PDB entry 9DA2 | X-ray diffraction, 1.13 A resolution | chains A and B

== Chain A (and B) ==
Protein: 5-hydroxymethyl-dUMP N-hydrolase
Organism: Homo sapiens
Notes: EC 3.2.2.-; chain B of this document is another copy of the same molecule, construct and numbering; everything in this record applies to it too
UniProt: O43598 (DNPH1_HUMAN); residue numbers follow UniProt; this construct covers 20-162
Amino-acid sequence (145 residues; row label = number of the first residue in the row):
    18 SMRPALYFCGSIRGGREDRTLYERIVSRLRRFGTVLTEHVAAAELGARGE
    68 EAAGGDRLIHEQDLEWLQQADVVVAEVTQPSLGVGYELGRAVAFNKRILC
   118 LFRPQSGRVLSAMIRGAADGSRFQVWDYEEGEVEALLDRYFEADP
Unresolved in the structure: 18-19, 55-70, 160-162 (chain B: 18-20, 54-70, 160-162)
Construct notes: expression tag (18-19)
Ligand contacts:
  - A1BBC (1-(2-deoxy-2-fluoro-5-O-phosphono-beta-D-arabinofuranosyl)-5-(hydroxymethyl)pyrimidine-2,4(1H,3H)-dione), molecule 1: Phe25, Cys26, Gly27, Ser28, Ile29, Arg30, Gly31, Ile76, Asp80, Ser98, Leu99, Gly100, Val101, Glu104
  - A1BBC, molecule 2: Ser128, Ala129, Met130
Swiss-Prot annotation at these positions:
  - binding site (5-hydroxymethyl-dUMP): Gly27, Ile29, Arg30, Gly31, Ser98, Gly100, Glu104, Ser128
  - modified residue (Phosphoserine): Ser28, Ser98, Ser123, Ser128, Ser138

== Chain A / chain B interface ==
Pairs across the interface (63):
  Arg30(A) - Val126(B)
  Arg30(A) - Leu127(B)  hydrogen bond (side chain-backbone)
  Arg30(A) - Ser128(B)
  Arg30(A) - Ala129(B)
  Asp73(A) - Ala129(B)
  Asp73(A) - Arg132(B)
  Asp73(A) - Gly133(B)
  Arg74(A) - Gly133(B)  hydrogen bond (side chain-backbone)
  Arg74(A) - Ala134(B)
  Arg74(A) - Ala135(B)  hydrogen bond (side chain-backbone)
  Ile76(A) - Ala129(B)  hydrophobic
  His77(A) - Met130(B)
  His77(A) - Gly133(B)
  His77(A) - Ala134(B)
  Asp80(A) - Met130(B)
  Val94(A) - Leu99(B)
  Pro97(A) - Pro97(B)
  Ser98(A) - Ser98(B)
  Ser98(A) - Leu99(B)
  Leu99(A) - Val94(B)
  Leu99(A) - Ser98(B)
  Leu99(A) - Val101(B)  hydrophobic
  Leu99(A) - Gly102(B)
  Leu99(A) - Leu127(B)  hydrophobic
  Leu99(A) - Ile131(B)  hydrophobic
  Gly100(A) - Ser128(B)  hydrogen bond (backbone-side chain)
  Gly100(A) - Met130(B)
  Val101(A) - Leu99(B)  hydrophobic
  Gly102(A) - Leu99(B)
  Gly102(A) - Gly102(B)
  Gly102(A) - Tyr103(B)  hydrogen bond (backbone-backbone)
  Tyr103(A) - Gly102(B)  hydrogen bond (backbone-backbone)
  Tyr103(A) - Tyr103(B)
  Tyr103(A) - Gly106(B)
  Tyr103(A) - Met130(B)  hydrophobic
  Tyr103(A) - Ala134(B)
  Gly106(A) - Tyr103(B)
  Gly106(A) - Arg107(B)
  Arg107(A) - Gly106(B)
  Arg107(A) - Val109(B)
  Val109(A) - Arg107(B)
  Ala110(A) - Ala110(B)  hydrophobic
  Val126(A) - Arg30(B)
  Leu127(A) - Arg30(B)  hydrogen bond (backbone-side chain)
  Leu127(A) - Leu99(B)  hydrophobic
  Ser128(A) - Arg30(B)
  Ser128(A) - Gly100(B)  hydrogen bond (side chain-backbone)
  Ala129(A) - Arg30(B)
  Ala129(A) - Asp73(B)
  Met130(A) - His77(B)
  Met130(A) - Asp80(B)
  Met130(A) - Gly100(B)
  Met130(A) - Tyr103(B)  hydrophobic
  Ile131(A) - Leu99(B)  hydrophobic
  Ile131(A) - Tyr103(B)  hydrophobic
  Arg132(A) - Asp73(B)
  Gly133(A) - Asp73(B)
  Gly133(A) - Arg74(B)  hydrogen bond (backbone-side chain)
  Gly133(A) - His77(B)
  Ala134(A) - Arg74(B)  hydrogen bond (backbone-side chain)
  Ala134(A) - His77(B)
  Ala134(A) - Tyr103(B)
  Ala135(A) - Arg74(B)  hydrogen bond (backbone-side chain)
Interface residues without a listed pair, chain A (34 interface residues in all): Gly31, Leu81, Gln96, Glu104, Leu105, Asp136
Interface residues without a listed pair, chain B (32 interface residues in all): Gly31, Ile76, Gln96, Glu104, Leu105

== Overview ==
34 residues of chain A face 32 of chain B across their interface, with 11 hydrogen bonds. Polar pairs include
Arg30(A)-Leu127(B), Arg74(A)-Gly133(B) and Arg74(A)-Ala135(B). Chain A binds compound A1BBC. Curated
annotation (UniProt) lists 8 residues binding 5-hydroxymethyl-dUMP on chain A.
Both chains are 5-hydroxymethyl-dUMP N-hydrolase (Homo sapiens). Entry 9DA2 (Crystal structure of human DNPH1
bound to inhibitor 1b) was determined by X-ray diffraction together with 9DA1, 9DA3, 9DA4, 9DA5 and 9DA6 from
the same study.
